7AOC - chains B and J of the 12 polymer chains in the assembly; structure by electron microscopy, 3.84 A resolution.

== Chain B ==
Protein: Probable DNA-directed RNA polymerase I subunit RPA2
Source organism: Schizosaccharomyces pombe (strain 972 / ATCC 24843)
Notes: EC 2.7.7.6
UniProt: Q9P7X8 (RPA2_SCHPO); residue numbers follow UniProt; this construct covers 1-1174
Amino-acid sequence (1174 residues; numbered 1 to 1174; the number before each row is that of its first residue):
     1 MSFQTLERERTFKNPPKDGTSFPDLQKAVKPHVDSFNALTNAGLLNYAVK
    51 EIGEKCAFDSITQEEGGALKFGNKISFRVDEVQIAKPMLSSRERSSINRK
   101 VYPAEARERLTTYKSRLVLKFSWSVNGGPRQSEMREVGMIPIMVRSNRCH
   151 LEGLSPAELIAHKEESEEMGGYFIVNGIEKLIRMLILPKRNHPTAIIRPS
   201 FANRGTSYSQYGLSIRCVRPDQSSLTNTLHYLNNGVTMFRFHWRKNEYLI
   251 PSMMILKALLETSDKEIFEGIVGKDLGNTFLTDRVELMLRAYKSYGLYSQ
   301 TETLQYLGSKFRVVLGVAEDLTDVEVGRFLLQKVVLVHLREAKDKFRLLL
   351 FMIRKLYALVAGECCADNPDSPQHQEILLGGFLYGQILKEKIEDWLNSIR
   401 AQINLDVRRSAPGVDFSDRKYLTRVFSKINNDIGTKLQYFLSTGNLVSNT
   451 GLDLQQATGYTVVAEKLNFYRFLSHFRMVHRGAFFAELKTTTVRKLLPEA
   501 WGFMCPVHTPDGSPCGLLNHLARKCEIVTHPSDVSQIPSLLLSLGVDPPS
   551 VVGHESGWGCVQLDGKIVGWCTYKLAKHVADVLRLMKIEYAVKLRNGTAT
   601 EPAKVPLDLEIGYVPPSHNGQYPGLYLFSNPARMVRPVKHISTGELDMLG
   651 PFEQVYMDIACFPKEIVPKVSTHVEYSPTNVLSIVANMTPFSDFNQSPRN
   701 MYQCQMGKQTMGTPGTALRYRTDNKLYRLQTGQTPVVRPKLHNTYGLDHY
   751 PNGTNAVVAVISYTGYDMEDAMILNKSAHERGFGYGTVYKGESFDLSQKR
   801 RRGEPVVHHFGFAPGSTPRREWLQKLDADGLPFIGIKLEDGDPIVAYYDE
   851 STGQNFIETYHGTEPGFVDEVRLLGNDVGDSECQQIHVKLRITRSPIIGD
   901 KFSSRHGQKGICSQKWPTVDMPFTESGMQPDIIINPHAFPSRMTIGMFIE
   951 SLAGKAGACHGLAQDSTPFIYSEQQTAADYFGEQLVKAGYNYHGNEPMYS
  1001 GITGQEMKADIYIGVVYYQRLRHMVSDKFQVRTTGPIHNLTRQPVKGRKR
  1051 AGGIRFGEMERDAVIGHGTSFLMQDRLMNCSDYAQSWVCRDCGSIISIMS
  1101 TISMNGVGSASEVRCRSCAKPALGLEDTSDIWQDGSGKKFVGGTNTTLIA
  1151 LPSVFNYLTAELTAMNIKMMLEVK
Disordered / not traced: 1028, 1047-1053, 1121-1127
Cystine bridges: C1089-C1092
Ion coordination: Zn2+: S1097, S1117 (shared with 1 residue of chain A)
Curated features (UniProtKB/Swiss-Prot):
  - zinc finger: C1089 to C1118 (C4-type)
From the paper describing this entry:
  - conformationally variable residues (domain motion): R409

== Chain J ==
Protein: DNA-directed RNA polymerases I, II, and III subunit RPABC5
Source organism: Schizosaccharomyces pombe (strain 972 / ATCC 24843)
UniProt: O13877 (RPAB5_SCHPO); numbering as in UniProt (aligned over 1-71)
Amino-acid sequence (71 residues; numbered 1 to 71; the number before each row is that of its first residue):
     1 MIIPIRCFSCGKVIGDKWDTYLTLLQEDNTEGEALDKLGLQRYCCRRMIL
    51 THVDLIEKLLCYNPLSKQKNL
Disordered / not traced: 69-71
Ion coordination: Zn2+: C7, C10, C44, C45
Curated features (UniProtKB/Swiss-Prot):
  - binding site (Zn(2+)): C7, C10, C44, C45

== Interface between chain B and chain J ==
Residue-residue contacts (68; chain B residue first):
  F3(B) with L50(J), hydrophobic
  T5(B) with L25(J)
  L6(B) with L25(J); Q26(J)
  R8(B) with H52(J), hydrogen bond (side chain-backbone)
  E9(B) with L22(J); D54(J); E57(J)
  F12(B) with D54(J); L55(J), hydrophobic; E57(J); K58(J)
  K13(B) with E57(J), salt bridge
  I160(B) with C61(J), hydrophobic; Y62(J), hydrophobic
  E164(B) with Y62(J)
  E165(B) with Y62(J)
  S166(B) with K58(J); Y62(J)
  T713(B) with L55(J)
  T716(B) with K58(J), hydrogen bond; L59(J); Y62(J)
  A717(B) with Y62(J), hydrophobic
  R719(B) with P64(J)
  Y720(B) with Y62(J); P64(J)
  Q730(B) with M1(J), hydrogen bond (backbone-backbone)
  Q733(B) with R47(J); M48(J), hydrogen bond; T51(J); V53(J)
  T734(B) with T51(J), hydrogen bond (backbone-side chain); V53(J)
  D748(B) with V53(J)
  H749(B) with L55(J); K58(J)
  P751(B) with L55(J)
  N755(B) with R47(J), hydrogen bond (backbone-side chain); T51(J)
  V757(B) with S9(J); R47(J)
  A778(B) with F8(J)
  R781(B) with R6(J); C7(J); F8(J), hydrogen bond (side chain-backbone); S9(J), hydrogen bond (side chain-backbone); C10(J), hydrogen bond (side chain-backbone); G11(J)
  G782(B) with F8(J)
  F783(B) with F8(J), hydrophobic
  S926(B) with R42(J)
  M928(B) with R42(J); Y43(J), hydrophobic; C44(J), hydrophobic
  Q929(B) with S9(J)
  D931(B) with F8(J); S9(J), hydrogen bond; R47(J), salt bridge
  K955(B) with Y43(J)
  A958(B) with R46(J); R47(J)
  C959(B) with R46(J), hydrogen bond (backbone-side chain)
  G961(B) with L50(J)
  Y990(B) with Y43(J)
  E996(B) with Y43(J), hydrogen bond
  I1013(B) with Y43(J)
  V1015(B) with Y43(J), hydrophobic
Other interface residues (no listed pair), chain B (52 interface residues in all): R10, H162, R728, T731, G732, P735, V736, Y750, T754, S777, G927, H960
Other interface residues (no listed pair), chain J (33 interface residues in all): I5, W18, G32, E33, N63

== Overview ==
52 residues of chain B and 33 residues of chain J are in contact, with 12 hydrogen bonds and 2 salt bridges.
Among the polar pairs are K13(B)-E57(J), D931(B)-R47(J) and R8(B)-H52(J). S1097(B) and S1117(B) coordinate
Zn2+. Curated annotation (UniProt) lists 4 Zn2+-binding residues on chain J. The paper reports conformational
variability at R409(B).
Here chain B is Probable DNA-directed RNA polymerase I subunit RPA2 and chain J is DNA-directed RNA
polymerases I, II, and III subunit RPABC5, both from Schizosaccharomyces pombe (strain 972 / ATCC 24843).
Entry 7AOC (Schizosaccharomyces pombe RNA polymerase I (monomer)) was determined by electron microscopy (same
publication as 7AOD and 7AOE).
